6SIC - chains K and U of the 35 polymer chains in the assembly; structure by electron microscopy, 3.52 A resolution.

== Chain K ==
Protein: CRISPR-associated protein, Cmr2 family
Organism: Sulfolobus islandicus REY15A
Reference sequence: F0NDX2 (F0NDX2_SULIR); residues 1-1037 here = UniProt positions 1-1037
Amino-acid sequence (1037 residues; numbered 1 to 1037; the number before each row is that of its first residue):
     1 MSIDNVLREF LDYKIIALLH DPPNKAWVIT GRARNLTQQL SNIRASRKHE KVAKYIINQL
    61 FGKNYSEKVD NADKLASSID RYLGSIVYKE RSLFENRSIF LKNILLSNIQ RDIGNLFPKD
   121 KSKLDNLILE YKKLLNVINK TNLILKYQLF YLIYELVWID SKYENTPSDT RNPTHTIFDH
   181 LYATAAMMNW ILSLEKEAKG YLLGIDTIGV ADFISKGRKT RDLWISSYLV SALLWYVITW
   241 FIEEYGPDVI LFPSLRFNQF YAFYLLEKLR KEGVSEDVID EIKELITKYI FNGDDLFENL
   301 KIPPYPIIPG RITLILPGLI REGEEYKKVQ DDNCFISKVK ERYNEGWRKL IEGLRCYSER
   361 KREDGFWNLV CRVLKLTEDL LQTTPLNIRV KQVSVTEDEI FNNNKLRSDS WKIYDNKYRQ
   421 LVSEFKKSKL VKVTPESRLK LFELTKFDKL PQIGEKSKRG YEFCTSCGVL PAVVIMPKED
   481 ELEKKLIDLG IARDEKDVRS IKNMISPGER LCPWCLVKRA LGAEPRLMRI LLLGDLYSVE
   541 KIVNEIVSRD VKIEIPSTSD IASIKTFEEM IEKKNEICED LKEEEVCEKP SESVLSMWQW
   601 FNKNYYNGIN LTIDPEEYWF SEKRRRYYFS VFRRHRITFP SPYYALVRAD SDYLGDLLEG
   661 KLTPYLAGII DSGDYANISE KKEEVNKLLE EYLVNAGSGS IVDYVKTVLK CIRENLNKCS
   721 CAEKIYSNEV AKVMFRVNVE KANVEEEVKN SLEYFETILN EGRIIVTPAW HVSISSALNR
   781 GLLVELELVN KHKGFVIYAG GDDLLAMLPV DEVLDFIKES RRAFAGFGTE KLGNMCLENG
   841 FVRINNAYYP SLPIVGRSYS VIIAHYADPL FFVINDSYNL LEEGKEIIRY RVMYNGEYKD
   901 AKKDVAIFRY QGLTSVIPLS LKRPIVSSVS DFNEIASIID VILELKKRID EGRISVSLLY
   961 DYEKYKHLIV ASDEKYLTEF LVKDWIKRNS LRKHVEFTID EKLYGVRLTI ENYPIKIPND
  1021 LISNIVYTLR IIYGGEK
Disordered / not traced: 1-9, 34-52
Disulfides: Cys-578/Cys-587, Cys-711/Cys-721
Ion coordination: Zn2+: Cys-464, Cys-512

== Chain U ==
Molecule: Cognate target RNA
Sequence (46 nucleotides; numbered 1 to 46; the number before each row is that of its first residue):
     1 UGUUAAGUCU GGUUUCCCUC CAGGGUAUCU AAGCUUUGAA AAAAAA
Disordered / not traced: 1, 44-46

== Interface between chain K and chain U ==
Pairs across the interface (29):
  Arg-218(K) / A42(U)  salt bridge to the phosphate
  Lys-478(K) / A43(U)  phosphate contact
  Gly-508(K) / A43(U)  phosphate contact
  Ser-621(K) / A39(U)  phosphate contact
  Glu-622(K) / A39(U)  sugar contact
  Arg-625(K) / G38(U)  hydrogen bond to the phosphate
  Arg-625(K) / A39(U)  salt bridge to the phosphate
  Pro-642(K) / G38(U)  phosphate contact
  Tyr-643(K) / U37(U)  hydrogen bond to the phosphate
  Pro-869(K) / A41(U)  sugar contact
  Phe-871(K) / A42(U)  base contact
  Phe-872(K) / A42(U)  base contact
  Tyr-910(K) / U36(U)  phosphate contact
  Tyr-910(K) / U37(U)  phosphate contact
  Ser-955(K) / A32(U)  hydrogen bond to the phosphate
  Ser-955(K) / G33(U)  hydrogen bond to the phosphate
  Val-956(K) / G33(U)  hydrogen bond to the phosphate
  Val-956(K) / C34(U)  phosphate contact
  Ser-957(K) / G33(U)  hydrogen bond to the phosphate
  Tyr-960(K) / U35(U)  stacking on the base
  Asp-961(K) / A32(U)  phosphate contact
  Arg-988(K) / C29(U)  salt bridge to the phosphate
  Arg-988(K) / A31(U)  phosphate contact
  Asn-989(K) / A32(U)  hydrogen bond to the phosphate
  Leu-991(K) / A32(U)  sugar contact
  Arg-1030(K) / U35(U)  hydrogen bond to the sugar
  Lys-1037(K) / U35(U)  salt bridge to the phosphate
  Lys-1037(K) / U36(U)  salt bridge to the phosphate
  Lys-1037(K) / U37(U)  phosphate contact
Other interface residues (no listed pair), chain K (26 interface residues in all): Thr-465, Arg-510, Ser-990, Gly-1034

== Overview ==
26 residues of chain K face 13 of chain U across their interface, with 8 hydrogen bonds, 5 salt bridges and 1
aromatic stacking contact. Polar pairs include Arg-1030(K)/U35(U), Arg-625(K)/G38(U) and Tyr-643(K)/U37(U).
Cys-464(K) and Cys-512(K) form the Zn2+ site.
Here chain K is CRISPR-associated protein, Cmr2 family (Sulfolobus islandicus REY15A) and chain U is Cognate
target RNA. Entry 6SIC (Cryo-EM structure of the Type III-B Cmr-beta bound to cognate target RNA) was
determined by electron microscopy (same publication as 6S6B, 6S8B, 6S8E, 6S91, 6SH8 and 6SHB).
